PDB entry 5T4Y | X-ray diffraction, 3.10 A resolution | chains B and C of the 4 polymer chains in the assembly

[Chain B]
Protein: SusD homolog
Source organism: Bacteroides thetaiotaomicron (strain ATCC 29148 / DSM 2079 / NCTC 10582 / E50 / VPI-5482)
UniProtKB: Q8A6W4 (Q8A6W4_BACTN); residues -17 to 552 here correspond to UniProt positions 1-570 (UniProt number = residue number + 18)
Chain sequence (576 residues; each row starts with the number of its first residue; numbers below 1 keep their minus sign (Met-17 is residue -17)):
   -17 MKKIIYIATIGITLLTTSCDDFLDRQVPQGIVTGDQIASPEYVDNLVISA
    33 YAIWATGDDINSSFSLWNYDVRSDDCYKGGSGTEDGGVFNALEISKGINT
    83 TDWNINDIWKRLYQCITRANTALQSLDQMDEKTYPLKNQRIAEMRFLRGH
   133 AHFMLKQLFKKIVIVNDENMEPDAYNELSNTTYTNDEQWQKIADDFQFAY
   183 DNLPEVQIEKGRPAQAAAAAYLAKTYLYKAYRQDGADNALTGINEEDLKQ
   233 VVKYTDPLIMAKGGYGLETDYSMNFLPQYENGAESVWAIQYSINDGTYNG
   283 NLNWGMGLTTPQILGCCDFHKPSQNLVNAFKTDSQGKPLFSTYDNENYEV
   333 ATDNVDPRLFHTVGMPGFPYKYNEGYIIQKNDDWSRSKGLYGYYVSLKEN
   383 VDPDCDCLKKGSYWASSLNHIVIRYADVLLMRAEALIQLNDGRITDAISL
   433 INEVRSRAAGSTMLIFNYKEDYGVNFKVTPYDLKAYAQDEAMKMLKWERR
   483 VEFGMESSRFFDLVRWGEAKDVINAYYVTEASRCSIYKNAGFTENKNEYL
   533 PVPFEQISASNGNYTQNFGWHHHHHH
Not modelled in the structure: -17 to 0, 554-558
Construct notes: expression tag (553-558)
Cystine bridges: Cys298-Cys299, Cys387-Cys389
Ion coordination: Mg2+ site 1: Val53, Ser55, Tyr519; Mg2+ site 2: Glu262, Tyr273, Ser399, Asn401 (shared with Asn664(C) of chain C)
Reported in the primary citation:
  - mutagenesis - W85A, C298A: abolished binding to levan
  - mutagenesis - Y395A (6-fold): decreased binding to levan

[Chain C]
Protein: SusC homolog
Source organism: Bacteroides thetaiotaomicron (strain ATCC 29148 / DSM 2079 / NCTC 10582 / E50 / VPI-5482)
UniProtKB: Q8A6W3 (Q8A6W3_BACTN); residues -24 to 1016 here correspond to UniProt positions 1-1041 (UniProt number = residue number + 25)
Chain sequence (1041 residues; numbered -24 to 1016; the number before each row is that of its first residue; numbers below 1 keep their minus sign (Met-24 is residue -24)):
   -24 MPGIMKNKKLLCSVCFLFAFMSALWGQNITVKGNVTSKTDGQPIIGASVV
    26 ETTATTNGTITDFDGNFTLSVPVNSTLKITYIGYKPVTVKAAAIVNVLLE
    76 EDTQMVDEVVVTGYTTQRKADLTGAVSVVKVDEIQKQGENNPVKALQGRV
   126 PGMNITADGNPSGSATVRIRGIGTLNNNDPLYIIDGVPTKAGMHELNGND
   176 IESIQVLKDAASASIYGSRAANGVIIITTKQGKKGQIKINFDASVSASMY
   226 QSKMNVLNTEQYGRAMWQAYVNDGENPNGNALGYAYNWGYNADGNPVLYG
   276 MTLSKYLDSKNTMPVADTDWFDEITRTGVIQQYNLSVSNGSEKGSSFFSL
   326 GYYKNLGVIKDTDFDRFSARMNSDYKLIDDILTIGQHFTLNRTSEVQAPG
   376 GIIETALDIPSAIPVYASDGSWGGPVGGWPDRRNPRAVLEYNKDNRYTYW
   426 RMFGDAYVNLTPFKGFNLRSTFGLDYANKQARYFTYPYQEGTQTNNGKSA
   476 VEAKQEHWTKWMWNAIATYQLEVGKHRGDVMIGMELNREDDSHFSGYKED
   526 FSILTPDYMWPDAGSGTAQAYGAGEGYSLVSFFGKMNYSYADRYLLSLTL
   576 RRDGSSRFGKNHRYATFPSVSLGWRITQENFMKELTWLDDLKLRASWGQT
   626 GNQEISNLARYTIYAPNYGTTDSFGGQSYGTAYDITGSNGGGVLPSGFKR
   676 NQIGNDNIKWETTTQTNVGIDFSLFKQSLYGSLEYYYKKATDILTEMAGV
   726 GVLGEGGSRWINSGAMKNQGFEFNLGYRNKTAFGLTYDLNGNISTYRNEI
   776 LELPETVAANGKFGGNGVKSVVGHTYGAQVGYIADGIFKSQDEVDNHATQ
   826 EGAAVGRIRYRDIDHNGVIDERDQNWIYDPTPSFSYGLNIYLEYKNFDLT
   876 MFWQGVQGVDIISDVKKKSDFWSASNVGFLNKGTRLLNAWSPTNPNSDIP
   926 ALTRSDTNNEQRVSTYFVENGSFLKLRNIQLGYTVPAVISKKMRMDRLRF
   976 YCSAQNLLTIKSKNFTGEDPENPNFSYPIPVNITFGLNIGF
Not modelled in the structure: -24 to 209
Ion coordination: Mg2+ site 1: Asn664 (shared with Glu262(B), Tyr273(B), Ser399(B), Asn401(B) of chain B); Mg2+ site 2: Asp837, Asp839, Asn841, Val843

[Chain B / chain C interface]
Residue-residue contacts (176; chain B residue first):
  Cys1(B) - Val555(C)
  Cys1(B) - Tyr589(C)  hydrogen bond (backbone-side chain)
  Asp2(B) - Tyr589(C)  hydrogen bond
  Phe4(B) - Leu511(C)  hydrophobic
  Phe4(B) - Asn512(C)
  Phe4(B) - Arg513(C)
  Phe4(B) - Ser553(C)
  Phe4(B) - Leu554(C)
  Leu5(B) - Ser553(C)
  Leu5(B) - Val555(C)  hydrophobic
  Leu5(B) - Ser581(C)
  Leu5(B) - Arg588(C)
  Leu5(B) - Tyr589(C)
  Asp6(B) - Lys585(C)
  Asp6(B) - Arg588(C)  salt bridge
  Arg7(B) - Arg513(C)
  Gln8(B) - Arg513(C)
  Gln8(B) - Glu514(C)
  Gln8(B) - Asp515(C)
  Gln8(B) - Gly551(C)
  Gln8(B) - Tyr552(C)  hydrogen bond (side chain-backbone)
  Gln8(B) - Ser553(C)  hydrogen bond
  Pro10(B) - Leu633(C)  hydrophobic
  Pro10(B) - Tyr636(C)
  Gln11(B) - Gly549(C)
  Gly12(B) - Pro641(C)
  Ile13(B) - Leu633(C)  hydrophobic
  Ile13(B) - Ile638(C)  hydrophobic
  Ile13(B) - Tyr639(C)
  Val14(B) - Ile638(C)
  Val14(B) - Tyr639(C)  hydrogen bond (backbone-backbone)
  Val14(B) - Phe673(C)  hydrophobic
  Thr15(B) - Thr637(C)
  Gly16(B) - Thr637(C)  hydrogen bond (backbone-backbone)
  Ile19(B) - Tyr639(C)  hydrophobic
  Ile19(B) - Phe673(C)  hydrophobic
  Tyr24(B) - Phe673(C)  hydrophobic
  Asn27(B) - Ser671(C)  hydrogen bond (side chain-backbone)
  Asn27(B) - Gly672(C)
  Asn27(B) - Phe673(C)
  Ile30(B) - Tyr658(C)
  Ile30(B) - Ile660(C)  hydrophobic
  Ile30(B) - Pro670(C)  hydrophobic
  Ser31(B) - Thr656(C)
  Ser31(B) - Phe673(C)  hydrogen bond (side chain-backbone)
  Tyr33(B) - Tyr658(C)  hydrophobic
  Tyr33(B) - Ile660(C)  hydrophobic
  Ala34(B) - Thr656(C)
  Ala34(B) - Ala657(C)
  Ala34(B) - Tyr658(C)  hydrophobic
  Thr38(B) - Gln652(C)
  Thr38(B) - Ser653(C)  hydrogen bond (backbone-backbone)
  Thr38(B) - Tyr654(C)  hydrogen bond (backbone-backbone)
  Thr38(B) - Gly655(C)  hydrogen bond (side chain-backbone)
  Gly39(B) - Tyr654(C)
  Asp40(B) - Gly650(C)
  Asp40(B) - Gly651(C)
  Asp40(B) - Gln652(C)  hydrogen bond (backbone-backbone)
  Asp41(B) - Gly650(C)
  Asp41(B) - Gln652(C)  hydrogen bond
  Ile42(B) - Gly650(C)  hydrogen bond (backbone-backbone)
  Ser63(B) - Ala256(C)
  Ser63(B) - Gly403(C)  hydrogen bond (side chain-backbone)
  Ser63(B) - Phe904(C)
  Gly64(B) - Arg929(C)
  Thr65(B) - Arg929(C)  hydrogen bond (side chain-backbone)
  Glu66(B) - Trp897(C)  hydrogen bond
  Glu66(B) - Phe904(C)
  Glu66(B) - Arg929(C)  salt bridge
  Asp67(B) - Gly903(C)
  Gly68(B) - Asn901(C)  hydrogen bond (backbone-backbone)
  Gly69(B) - Asn901(C)
  Val70(B) - Asn901(C)
  Gly79(B) - Glu826(C)
  Asn81(B) - Asn934(C)  hydrogen bond
  Thr82(B) - Glu846(C)  hydrogen bond
  Trp85(B) - Asn901(C)  hydrogen bond
  Arg93(B) - Gln652(C)
  Arg93(B) - Tyr654(C)  hydrogen bond
  Tyr95(B) - Gly726(C)
  Tyr95(B) - Val727(C)  hydrophobic
  Tyr95(B) - Gly729(C)
  Gln96(B) - Tyr654(C)  hydrogen bond
  Gln96(B) - Gly729(C)
  Gln96(B) - Glu730(C)
  Thr99(B) - Arg675(C)
  Thr99(B) - Leu728(C)  hydrogen bond (side chain-backbone)
  Thr99(B) - Gly729(C)
  Thr99(B) - Glu730(C)  hydrogen bond (side chain-backbone)
  Arg100(B) - Tyr654(C)  hydrogen bond (side chain-backbone)
  Arg100(B) - Thr656(C)
  Arg100(B) - Lys674(C)
  Arg100(B) - Glu730(C)  salt bridge
  Thr103(B) - Tyr639(C)
  Pro154(B) - Ile678(C)  hydrophobic
  Tyr157(B) - Val727(C)
  Tyr157(B) - Leu728(C)  hydrophobic
  Asn158(B) - Thr781(C)
  Glu191(B) - Ile660(C)
  Glu191(B) - Thr661(C)
  Lys192(B) - Ile660(C)  hydrogen bond (backbone-backbone)
  Lys192(B) - Thr661(C)  hydrogen bond (backbone-backbone)
  Gly193(B) - Ile660(C)  hydrogen bond (backbone-backbone)
  Arg194(B) - Ile660(C)
  Glu262(B) - Asn664(C)
  Asn263(B) - Gly662(C)  hydrogen bond (side chain-backbone)
  Ala270(B) - Tyr658(C)  hydrogen bond (backbone-side chain)
  Ile271(B) - Tyr658(C)
  Gln272(B) - Tyr658(C)  hydrogen bond (backbone-side chain)
  Gln272(B) - Asp659(C)
  Gln272(B) - Gly662(C)
  Tyr273(B) - Asn664(C)
  Ser274(B) - Asp659(C)
  Ser274(B) - Asn664(C)
  Ser274(B) - Gly665(C)
  Ser274(B) - Leu669(C)
  Ile275(B) - Asn664(C)  hydrogen bond (backbone-backbone)
  Ile275(B) - Gly665(C)
  Ile275(B) - Gly666(C)  hydrogen bond (backbone-backbone)
  Asn276(B) - Gly666(C)  hydrogen bond (backbone-backbone)
  Asn276(B) - Gly667(C)  hydrogen bond (backbone-backbone)
  Asp277(B) - Tyr643(C)  hydrogen bond (backbone-side chain)
  Asp277(B) - Gly667(C)
  Asp277(B) - Leu669(C)
  Gly278(B) - Gln544(C)  hydrogen bond (backbone-side chain)
  Gly278(B) - Tyr643(C)
  Gly278(B) - Thr645(C)
  Thr279(B) - Gln544(C)  hydrogen bond (backbone-side chain)
  Thr279(B) - Tyr643(C)
  Thr279(B) - Gly644(C)
  Tyr280(B) - Lys473(C)  hydrogen bond
  Tyr280(B) - Tyr522(C)  hydrogen bond
  Tyr280(B) - Gln544(C)
  Tyr280(B) - Tyr546(C)
  Tyr280(B) - Gly644(C)  hydrogen bond (backbone-backbone)
  Tyr280(B) - Thr645(C)
  Tyr280(B) - Thr646(C)
  Tyr280(B) - Asp647(C)  hydrogen bond
  Asn283(B) - Ala657(C)  hydrogen bond (side chain-backbone)
  Asn283(B) - Leu669(C)
  Trp286(B) - Gly651(C)
  Gln294(B) - Gly402(C)
  Gln294(B) - Thr467(C)
  Gly297(B) - Thr467(C)
  Asp364(B) - Ser284(C)
  Asp365(B) - Lys285(C)  salt bridge
  Arg368(B) - Ala256(C)
  Arg368(B) - Gly402(C)  hydrogen bond (side chain-backbone)
  Arg368(B) - Gly403(C)
  Arg368(B) - Trp404(C)  hydrogen bond (side chain-backbone)
  Arg368(B) - Asp406(C)
  Ser369(B) - Ala256(C)
  Lys370(B) - Ala256(C)
  Leu372(B) - Arg929(C)
  Lys392(B) - Thr469(C)  hydrogen bond (side chain-backbone)
  Lys392(B) - Asn471(C)
  Ser394(B) - Ser648(C)  hydrogen bond (side chain-backbone)
  Ser394(B) - Phe649(C)
  Ser394(B) - Gly650(C)  hydrogen bond (side chain-backbone)
  Tyr395(B) - Asp406(C)
  Tyr395(B) - Phe649(C)  hydrophobic
  Trp396(B) - Asn471(C)
  Ser399(B) - Asn664(C)  hydrogen bond
  Ser517(B) - Glu250(C)
  Lys520(B) - Asp248(C)  hydrogen bond (side chain-backbone)
  Lys520(B) - Gly249(C)  hydrogen bond (side chain-backbone)
  Phe536(B) - Asn791(C)
  Phe536(B) - Val793(C)  hydrophobic
  Gln538(B) - Val725(C)
  Gln538(B) - Gly726(C)
  Ser540(B) - Ala784(C)
  Ser540(B) - Gly792(C)  hydrogen bond (side chain-backbone)
  Asn543(B) - Glu780(C)
  Asn543(B) - Ala784(C)
  Tyr546(B) - Val727(C)
  His553(B) - Arg847(C)
Interface residues without a listed pair, chain B (100 interface residues in all): Asp17, Leu28, Ile35, Ala37, Asn72, Ile80, Trp91, Lys92, Val145, Val147, Cys298, Asn401, Ala541
Interface residues without a listed pair, chain C (103 interface residues in all): Asn255, Pro405, Trp486, Ala548, Phe557, Gly579, Ser580, Asn785, Ser900, Val902, Ser930, Thr932

[In short]
100 residues of chain B and 103 residues of chain C are in contact, with 53 hydrogen bonds and 4 salt bridges.
Polar pairs include Asp6(B)-Arg588(C), Glu66(B)-Arg929(C) and Arg100(B)-Glu730(C). The paper reports that W85A
and C298A of chain B abolish binding to levan; Y395A of chain B reduces binding to levan.
Here chain B is SusD homolog and chain C is SusC homolog, both from Bacteroides thetaiotaomicron (strain ATCC
29148 / DSM 2079 / NCTC 10582 / E50 / VPI-5482). Entry 5T4Y (Crystal structure of BT1762-1763) was determined
by X-ray diffraction together with 5FQ6, 5FQ7 and 5FQ8 from the same study.
